7PEU - chains e and I of the 27 polymer chains in the assembly; structure by electron microscopy, 7.20 A resolution (low resolution: residue-level contacts below are approximate; hydrogen-bond / salt-bridge calls are withheld).

# Chain e
Protein: Histone H3.2
From: Homo sapiens
UniProt: Q71DI3 (H32_HUMAN); residues 0-135 here correspond to UniProt positions 1-136 (UniProt number = residue number + 1)
Sequence (136 residues; numbered 0 to 135; the number before each row is that of its first residue; numbering starts at 0):
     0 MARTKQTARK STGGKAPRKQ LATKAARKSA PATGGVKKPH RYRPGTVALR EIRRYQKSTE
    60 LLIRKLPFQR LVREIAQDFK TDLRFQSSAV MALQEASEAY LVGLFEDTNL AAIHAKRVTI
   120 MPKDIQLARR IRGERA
Disordered / not traced: 0-36, 134-135
Differences from the reference sequence: engineered mutation Ala110 (Cys111 in Q71DI3)
Swiss-Prot annotation at these positions:
  - modified residue: Arg2 (Asymmetric dimethylarginine), Thr3 (Phosphothreonine), Lys4 (Allysine), Gln5 (5-glutamyl dopamine), Thr6 (Phosphothreonine), Arg8 (Citrulline), Lys9 (N6,N6,N6-trimethyllysine), Ser10 (ADP-ribosylserine), Thr11 (Phosphothreonine), Lys14 (N6-(2-hydroxyisobutyryl)lysine), Arg17 (Asymmetric dimethylarginine), Lys18 (N6-(2-hydroxyisobutyryl)lysine), Lys23 (N6-(2-hydroxyisobutyryl)lysine), Arg26 (Citrulline), Lys27 (N6,N6,N6-trimethyllysine), Ser28 (ADP-ribosylserine), Lys36 (N6,N6,N6-trimethyllysine), Lys37 (N6-methyllysine), Tyr41 (Phosphotyrosine), Lys56 (N6,N6,N6-trimethyllysine) and 8 more in UniProt
  - lipidation: Lys18 (N6-decanoyllysine)

# Chain I
Molecule: 522-nt DNA strand
From: synthetic construct
Sequence (522 nucleotides; numbered 1 to 522; the number before each row is that of its first residue):
     1 ATTCCGGATC CCCTGGAGAA TCCCGGTGCC GAGGCCGCTC AATTGGTCGT AGACAGCTCT
    61 AGCACCGCTT AAACGCACGT ACGCGCTGTC CCCCGCGTTT TAACCGCCAA GGGGATTACT
   121 CCCTAGTCTC CAGGCACGTG TCACATATAT ACATCCTGTT CACGTGCCGG ACCCGAGCAT
   181 CCGGATCCCC TGGAGAATCC CGGTGCCGAG GCCGCTCAAT TGGTCGTAGA CAGCTCTAGC
   241 ACCGCTTAAA CGCACGTACG CGCTGTCCCC CGCGTTTTAA CCGCCAAGGG GATTACTCCC
   301 TAGTCTCCAG GCACGTGTCA CATATATACA TCCTGTTCCA GTGCCGGACC CGAGCATCCA
   361 CATCCCCTGG AGAATCCCGG TGCCGAGGCC GCTCAATTGG TCGTAGACAG CTCTAGCACC
   421 GCTTAAACGC ACGTACGCGC TGTCCCCCGC GTTTTAACCG CCAAGGGGAT TACTCCCTAG
   481 TCTCCAGGCA CGTGTCACAT ATATACATCC TGTTCCAGTG CC
Disordered / not traced: 1-2

# How chain e and chain I interact
Pairs across the interface (27; chain e residue first):
  His39(e) with DA196(I); DA197(I)
  Arg40(e) with DG272(I); DC273(I)
  Tyr41(e) with DA196(I); DA197(I); DC273(I)
  Pro43(e) with DC271(I); DG272(I)
  Gly44(e) with DC271(I); DG272(I)
  Thr45(e) with DG272(I)
  Val46(e) with DG272(I); DC273(I)
  Ala47(e) with DG272(I)
  Arg49(e) with DA197(I); DT198(I)
  Glu50(e) with DG272(I)
  Arg63(e) with DA280(I); DC281(I)
  Lys64(e) with DC281(I)
  Leu65(e) with DC281(I)
  Pro66(e) with DA280(I)
  Arg69(e) with DA280(I)
  Asp81(e) with DG290(I)
  Arg83(e) with DG289(I); DG290(I)
Other interface residues (no listed pair), chain e (18 interface residues in all): Lys56
Other interface residues (no listed pair), chain I (11 interface residues in all): DC199

# In short
18 residues of chain e face 11 of chain I across their interface.
Here chain e is Histone H3.2 (Homo sapiens) and chain I is a 522-nt DNA strand (synthetic construct). Entry
7PEU (Trinucleosome of the 4x177 nucleosome array containing H1) was determined by electron microscopy,
deposited together with 7PET, 7PEV, 7PEW, 7PEX, 7PEY, 7PEZ and 16 further entries.
